Entry 4J8N (X-ray diffraction, 3.13 A resolution); this record covers chains A and D of the 4 polymer chains in the assembly.

[Chain A (and D)]
Protein: Aurora kinase A
Source organism: Homo sapiens
Notes: EC 2.7.11.1; chain D of this document is another copy of the same molecule, construct and numbering; everything in this record applies to it too
UniProtKB: O14965 (AURKA_HUMAN); numbering as in UniProt (aligned over 123-401)
Chain sequence (279 residues; numbered 123 to 401; the number before each row is that of its first residue):
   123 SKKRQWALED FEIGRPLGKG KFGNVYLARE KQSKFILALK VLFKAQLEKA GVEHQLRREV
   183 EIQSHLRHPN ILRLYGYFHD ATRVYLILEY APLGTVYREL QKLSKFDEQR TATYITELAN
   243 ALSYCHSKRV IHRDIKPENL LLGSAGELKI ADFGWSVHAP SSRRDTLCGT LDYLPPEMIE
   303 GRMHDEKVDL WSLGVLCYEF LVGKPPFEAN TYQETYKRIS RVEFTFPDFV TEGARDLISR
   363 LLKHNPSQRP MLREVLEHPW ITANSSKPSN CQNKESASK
Not modelled in the structure: 123-124, 391-401 (chain D: 123-125, 391-401)
Sequence notes: conflict Asp287 (Thr in O14965)
Swiss-Prot annotation at these positions:
  - region: His280 to Arg286, Thr288 to Leu293 (Activation segment)
  - active site: Asp256 (Proton acceptor)
  - binding site (ATP): Lys143, Lys162, Glu211 to Ala213, Glu260, Asn261, Asp274
  - modified residue: Thr288 (Phosphothreonine), Ser342 (Phosphoserine)
  - cross-link: Lys258 (Glycyl lysine isopeptide (Lys-Gly) (interchain with G-Cter in SUMO2))
  - natural variant: Ser155 (S155R: In a colorectal adenocarcinoma sample), Val174 (V174M: In a metastatic melanoma sample)
  - mutagenesis: Lys162 (K162R: Loss of kinase activity), Phe165 (F165A: Decreases the interaction with phosphatase type 1 isoforms), Gly198 (G198N: Reduces interaction with TPX2. Reduces kinase activity tenfold. Promotes interaction with the AURKB binding partners INCENP and BIRC5 that are normally not bound by AURKA), Arg205 (R205A: Reduces ubiquitination and proteasomal degradation), Asp274 (D274N: Abolishes cilia disassembly and kinase activity), Thr288 (T288A: Reduces cilia disassembly and kinase activity; T288D: Mimics phosphorylation state and increases kinase activity), Cys290 (C290A: Enhances stability; when associated with A-393), Tyr334 (Y334A: Reduces binding to MYCN), Gln335 (Q335A: Reduces binding to MYCN), Phe346 (F346A: Decreases the interaction with phosphatase type 1 isoforms), Cys393 (C393A: Enhances stability; when associated with A-290)
Reported in the primary citation:
  - post-translational modification sites: Thr288

[How chain A and chain D interact]
Contacting residue pairs - 6 pairs, chain A then chain D:
  Glu330(A) - Asn332(D)  hydrogen bond (backbone-side chain)
  Asn332(A) - Glu330(D)  hydrogen bond (side chain-backbone)
  Asn332(A) - Arg340(D)
  Glu336(A) - Glu336(D)
  Lys339(A) - Lys339(D)
  Arg340(A) - Asn332(D)
Other interface residues (no listed pair), chain A (7 interface residues in all): Ala331, Thr333
Other interface residues (no listed pair), chain D (7 interface residues in all): Ala331, Thr333

[Summary]
The chain A/chain D interface involves 7 residues from each chain, with 2 hydrogen bonds. Its one
hydrogen-bonded contact is Glu330(A)-Asn332(D). Curated annotation (UniProt) lists active-site residue
Asp256(A), 8 ATP-binding residues and 11 mutagenesis sites on chain A. From the paper: a modification site at
Thr288(A).
Both chains are Aurora kinase A (Homo sapiens). Entry 4J8N (Aurora A Kinase Apo) was determined by X-ray
diffraction, deposited together with 4J8M.
